Entry 9ITU (electron microscopy, 3.18 A resolution); this record covers chains R and G of the 26 polymer chains in the assembly.

[Chain R]
Protein: ATP synthase epsilon chain
From: Chloroflexus aurantiacus J-10-fl
Reference sequence: A9WGS3 (ATPE_CHLAA); numbering as in UniProt (aligned over 1-139)
Amino-acid sequence (139 residues; row label = number of the first residue in the row):
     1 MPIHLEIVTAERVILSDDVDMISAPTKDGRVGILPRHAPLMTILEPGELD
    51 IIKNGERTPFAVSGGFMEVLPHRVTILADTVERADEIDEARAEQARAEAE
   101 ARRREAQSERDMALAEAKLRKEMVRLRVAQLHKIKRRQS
Unresolved in the structure: 1, 132-139

[Chain G]
Protein: ATP synthase gamma chain
From: Chloroflexus aurantiacus J-10-fl
Reference sequence: A9WGS5 (ATPG_CHLAA); numbering as in UniProt (aligned over 1-290)
Amino-acid sequence (290 residues; numbered 1 to 290; the number before each row is that of its first residue):
     1 MPSSREIKRRIRSVKNVAQITRAMEMVSASKMRRAQRNVLATRPYADRMR
    51 EVMANLTARVVGAARRGTLLEKRETVKSVALLVVTPDRGLCGSLVANVLR
   101 RAGRFITEQRAMGRTVDVYTFGRKGRDFFLRTGFAPAGEATRLGDAPKLE
   151 AILGVAISAINGFQSGKYDELYIIYSEFINTLVQRPAIKQLLPVESPDIS
   201 TTTNVDYTYEPGEEEVLNSILPRYVETQIYQAVLESIASEHSARMVAMRN
   251 ATNNAKDLVRDLTLSFNKARQAAITKEVSEIASGAAALTS
Unresolved in the structure: 1, 287-290

[Interface between chain R and chain G]
Contacting residue pairs - 60 pairs, chain R then chain G:
  Glu6(R) with Arg48(G), salt bridge
  Val8(R) with Tyr45(G), hydrophobic
  Thr9(R) with Tyr45(G)
  Ala10(R) with Thr42(G), hydrogen bond (backbone-side chain); Tyr45(G), hydrophobic; Leu149(G), hydrophobic; Tyr230(G)
  Glu11(R) with Thr42(G); Lys148(G); Leu149(G), hydrogen bond (side chain-backbone); Tyr230(G)
  Lys27(R) with Pro211(G)
  Asp28(R) with Glu210(G)
  Pro39(R) with Asp206(G); Thr208(G)
  Leu40(R) with Tyr207(G); Thr208(G)
  Met41(R) with Tyr207(G), hydrophobic; Thr208(G); Tyr209(G), hydrophobic; Val216(G), hydrophobic
  Thr42(R) with Pro211(G)
  Ile43(R) with Pro211(G), hydrophobic; Glu215(G); Val216(G), hydrophobic; Ser219(G)
  Phe66(R) with Ser219(G); Ile220(G), hydrophobic; Arg223(G)
  Glu68(R) with Val52(G); Asn55(G); Tyr207(G), hydrogen bond
  Val69(R) with Tyr207(G)
  Leu70(R) with Val205(G), hydrophobic; Tyr207(G)
  Leu77(R) with Tyr45(G), hydrogen bond (backbone-side chain); Arg48(G)
  Asp79(R) with Tyr45(G), hydrogen bond; Arg223(G), salt bridge
  Arg102(R) with Ala146(G), hydrogen bond (side chain-backbone)
  Arg110(R) with Val27(G); Lys31(G)
  Asp111(R) with Arg88(G), salt bridge
  Leu114(R) with Met24(G), hydrophobic; Arg88(G)
  Ala117(R) with Met24(G), hydrophobic
  Lys118(R) with Met24(G); Leu90(G)
  Arg120(R) with Ile20(G)
  Lys121(R) with Ile20(G); Thr21(G), hydrogen bond; Met24(G)
  Val124(R) with Ser13(G); Val17(G), hydrophobic
  Arg125(R) with Val17(G)
  Val128(R) with Arg10(G); Ser13(G)
  Gln130(R) with Arg9(G); Arg10(G), hydrogen bond (backbone-side chain)
  Leu131(R) with Arg10(G)
Interface residues without a listed pair, chain R (35 interface residues in all): Arg12, Thr75, Ala115, Arg127
Interface residues without a listed pair, chain G (38 interface residues in all): Val14, Ala41, Met49, Leu56, Met248, Leu262

[Overview]
35 residues of chain R face 38 of chain G across their interface; the contacts include 8 hydrogen bonds and 3
salt bridges. Polar contacts include Glu6(R)-Arg48(G), Asp79(R)-Arg223(G) and Asp111(R)-Arg88(G).
Here chain R is ATP synthase epsilon chain and chain G is ATP synthase gamma chain, both from Chloroflexus
aurantiacus J-10-fl. Entry 9ITU (Chloroflexus aurantiacus ADP-bound ATP synthase, state 3) was determined by
electron microscopy together with 9ITJ, 9ITK, 9ITL, 9ITM, 9ITN, 9ITO and 11 further entries from the same
study.
